PDB entry 8ZHF | electron microscopy, 5.26 A resolution (low resolution: residue-level contacts below are approximate; hydrogen-bond / salt-bridge calls are withheld) | chains A and T of the 18 polymer chains in the assembly

[Chain A]
Name: Spike glycoprotein, Fibritin, Expression Tag
Source organism: Severe acute respiratory syndrome coronavirus 2
UniProt: chimeric construct of P0DTC2, A0A346FJN8: residues 11-1208 from P0DTC2 (SPIKE_SARS2) positions 11-1208 (same numbers); residues 1211-1237 from A0A346FJN8 positions 458-484 (UniProt number = residue number - 753)
Amino-acid sequence (1278 residues; numbered 11 to 1288; the number before each row is that of its first residue):
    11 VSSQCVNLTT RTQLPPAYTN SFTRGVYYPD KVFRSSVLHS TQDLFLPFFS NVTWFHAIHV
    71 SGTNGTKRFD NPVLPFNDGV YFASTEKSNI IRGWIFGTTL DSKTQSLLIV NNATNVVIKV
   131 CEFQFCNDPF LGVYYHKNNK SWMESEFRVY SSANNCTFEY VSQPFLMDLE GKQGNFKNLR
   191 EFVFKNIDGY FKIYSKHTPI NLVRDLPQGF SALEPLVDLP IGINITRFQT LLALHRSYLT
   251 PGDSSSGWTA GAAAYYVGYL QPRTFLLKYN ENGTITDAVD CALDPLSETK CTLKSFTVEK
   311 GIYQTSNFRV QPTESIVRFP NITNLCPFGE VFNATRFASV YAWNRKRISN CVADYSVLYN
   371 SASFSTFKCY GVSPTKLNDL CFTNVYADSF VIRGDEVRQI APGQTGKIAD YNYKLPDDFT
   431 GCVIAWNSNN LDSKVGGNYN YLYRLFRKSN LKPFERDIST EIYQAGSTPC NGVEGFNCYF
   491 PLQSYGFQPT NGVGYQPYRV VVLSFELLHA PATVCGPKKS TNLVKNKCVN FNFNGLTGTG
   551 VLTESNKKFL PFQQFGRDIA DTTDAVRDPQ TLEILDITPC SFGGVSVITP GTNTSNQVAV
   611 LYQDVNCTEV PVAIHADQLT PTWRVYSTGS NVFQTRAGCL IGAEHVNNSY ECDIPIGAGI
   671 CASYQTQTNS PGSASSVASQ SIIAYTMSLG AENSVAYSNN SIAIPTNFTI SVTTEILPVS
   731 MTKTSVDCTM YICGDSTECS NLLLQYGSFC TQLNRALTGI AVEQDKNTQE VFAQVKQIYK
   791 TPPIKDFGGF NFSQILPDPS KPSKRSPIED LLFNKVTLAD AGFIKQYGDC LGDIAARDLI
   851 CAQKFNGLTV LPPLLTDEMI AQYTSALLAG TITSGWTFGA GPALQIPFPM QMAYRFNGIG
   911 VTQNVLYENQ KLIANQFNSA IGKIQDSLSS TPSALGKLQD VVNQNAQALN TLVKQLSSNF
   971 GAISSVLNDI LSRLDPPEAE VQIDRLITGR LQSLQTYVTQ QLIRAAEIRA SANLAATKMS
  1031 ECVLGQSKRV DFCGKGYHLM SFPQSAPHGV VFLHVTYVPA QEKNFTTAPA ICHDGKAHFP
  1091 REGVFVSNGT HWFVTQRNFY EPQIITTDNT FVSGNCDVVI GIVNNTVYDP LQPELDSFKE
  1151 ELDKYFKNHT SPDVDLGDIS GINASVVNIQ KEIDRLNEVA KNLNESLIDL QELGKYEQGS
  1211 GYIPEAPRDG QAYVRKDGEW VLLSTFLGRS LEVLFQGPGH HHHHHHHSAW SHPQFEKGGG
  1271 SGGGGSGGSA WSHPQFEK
Unresolved in the structure: 11-13, 71-75, 618-640, 677-688, 828-851, 941-943, 1147-1288
Construct notes: conflict Gly682 (Arg in P0DTC2), Ser683 (Arg in P0DTC2), Ser685 (Arg in P0DTC2), Pro817 (Phe in P0DTC2), Pro892 (Ala in P0DTC2), Pro899 (Ala in P0DTC2), Pro942 (Ala in P0DTC2); variant Pro986 (Lys in P0DTC2), Pro987 (Val in P0DTC2); linker (1209-1210)
Disulfides: Cys15-Cys136, Cys131-Cys166, Cys291-Cys301, Cys336-Cys361, Cys379-Cys432, Cys391-Cys525, Cys480-Cys488, Cys538-Cys590, Cys617-Cys649, Cys662-Cys671, Cys738-Cys760, Cys743-Cys749, Cys1032-Cys1043, Cys1082-Cys1126
Glycans and other covalent adducts: N-acetylglucosamine (NAG) linked to Asn61, Asn122, Asn165, Asn234, Asn282, Asn331, Asn343, Asn616, Asn657, Asn709, Asn717, Asn801, Asn1074, Asn1098, Asn1134
Swiss-Prot annotation at these positions:
  - region: Asn280 to Cys301 (Putative superantigen), Arg403 to Asp405 (Integrin-binding motif), Asn448 to Phe456 (Immunodominant HLA epitope recognized by the CD8+), Pro681, Ala684 (Putative superantigen), Ser816 to Tyr837 (Fusion peptide 1), Lys835 to Phe855 (Fusion peptide 2), Asp1163 to Glu1202 (Heptad repeat 2)
  - site: Arg815, Ser816 (Cleavage)
  - glycosylation: Asn17 (N-linked (GlcNAc...) (complex) asparagine), Asn61 (N-linked (GlcNAc...) (hybrid) asparagine), Asn74 (N-linked (GlcNAc...) (complex) asparagine), Asn122 (N-linked (GlcNAc...) (hybrid) asparagine), Asn149 (N-linked (GlcNAc...) (complex) asparagine), Asn165 (N-linked (GlcNAc...) (complex) asparagine), Asn234 (N-linked (GlcNAc...) (high mannose) asparagine), Asn282 (N-linked (GlcNAc...) (complex) asparagine), Thr323 (O-linked (GalNAc) threonine), Ser325 (O-linked (HexNAc...) serine), Asn331 (N-linked (GlcNAc...) (complex) asparagine), Asn343 (N-linked (GlcNAc...) (complex) asparagine), Asn603 (N-linked (GlcNAc...) (hybrid) asparagine), Asn616 (N-linked (GlcNAc...) (complex) asparagine), Asn657 (N-linked (GlcNAc...) (complex) asparagine), Thr676 (O-linked (GlcNAc...) threonine), Thr678 (O-linked (GlcNAc...) threonine), Asn709 (N-linked (GlcNAc...) (high mannose) asparagine), Asn717 (N-linked (GlcNAc...) (hybrid) asparagine), Asn801 (N-linked (GlcNAc...) (hybrid) asparagine) and 6 more in UniProt
What the authors report for this chain:
  - mutagenesis - S371L, S373P, S375F: decreased binding to R1-26
  - mutagenesis - S371L/S375F, S371L/S373P, S373P/S375F: abolished binding to R1-26

[Chain T]
Name: Light chain of R1-26 Fab
Source organism: Homo sapiens
Notes: antibody fragment or engineered binder
Amino-acid sequence (240 residues; row label = number of the first residue in the row; numbers below 1 keep their minus sign (Met-16 is residue -16)):
   -16 MGWSCIILFL VATATGVNFM LTQPHSVSES PGKTVTISCT GSSGSIASNY VQWYQQRPGS
    44 APTTVIYEDN QRPSGVPDRF SGSIDSSSNS ASLTISGLKT EDEADYYCQS YDSSNWVFGG
   104 GTQLTVLGTK LTVLGQPKAA PSVTLFPPSS EELQANKATL VCLISDFYPG AVTVAWKADS
   164 SPVKAGVETT TPSKQSNNKY AASSYLSLTP EQWKSHRSYS CQVTHEGSTV EKTVAPTECS
Unresolved in the structure: -16 to 0, 111-117, 222-223
Disulfides: Cys22-Cys91, Cys145-Cys204

[Chain A / chain T interface]
Contacting residue pairs - 16 pairs, chain A then chain T:
  Asp405(A) with Ser21(T)
  Arg408(A) with Asp68(T); Ser71(T)
  Tyr453(A) with Thr17(T)
  Leu455(A) with Thr17(T)
  Phe456(A) with Thr17(T)
  Gln493(A) with Lys16(T)
  Ser494(A) with Lys16(T)
  Gln498(A) with Ser9(T); Glu12(T)
  Thr500(A) with His8(T)
  Asn501(A) with His8(T); Ser9(T)
  Tyr505(A) with Pro7(T); Val10(T); Ser21(T)
Other interface residues (no listed pair), chain A (14 interface residues in all): Arg403, Thr415, Gly502
Other interface residues (no listed pair), chain T (13 interface residues in all): Thr19, Ile20, Ser70

[Overview]
14 residues of chain A face 13 of chain T across their interface. Covalently linked N-acetylglucosamine: at
Asn61(A), Asn122(A), Asn165(A), Asn234(A), Asn282(A) and Asn331(A) and 9 more. From the paper: S371L, S373P
and S375F of chain A reduce binding to R1-26; S371L/S375F, S371L/S373P and S373P/S375F of chain A abolish
binding to R1-26.
Chain A is Spike glycoprotein, Fibritin, Expression Tag (Severe acute respiratory syndrome coronavirus 2) and
chain T is Light chain of R1-26 Fab (Homo sapiens); the structure, SARS-CoV-2 spike trimer (6P) in complex
with R1-26 Fab, head-to-head aggregate, was determined by electron microscopy, deposited together with 8ZHD
and 8ZHE.
